PDB entry 8GIN | X-ray diffraction, 2.75 A resolution | chains C and J of the 6 polymer chains in the assembly

[Chain C]
Name: Cyclic GMP-AMP synthase
From: Mus musculus
Notes: EC 2.7.7.86; fragment: catalytic domain, residues 147-507
UniProtKB: Q8C6L5 (CGAS_MOUSE); residue numbers follow UniProt; this construct covers 147-507
Chain sequence (364 residues; numbered 144 to 507; the number before each row is that of its first residue):
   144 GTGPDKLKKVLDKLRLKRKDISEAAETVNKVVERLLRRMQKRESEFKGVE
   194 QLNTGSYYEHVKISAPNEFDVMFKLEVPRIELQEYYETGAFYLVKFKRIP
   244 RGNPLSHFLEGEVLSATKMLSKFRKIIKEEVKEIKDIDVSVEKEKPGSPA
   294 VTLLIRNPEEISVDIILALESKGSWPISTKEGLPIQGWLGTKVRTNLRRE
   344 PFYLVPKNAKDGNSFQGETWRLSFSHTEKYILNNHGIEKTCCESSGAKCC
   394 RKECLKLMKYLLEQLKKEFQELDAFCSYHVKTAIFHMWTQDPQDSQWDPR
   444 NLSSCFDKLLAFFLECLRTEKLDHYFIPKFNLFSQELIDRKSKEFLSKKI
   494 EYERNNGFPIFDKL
Disordered / not traced: 144-147, 240-246, 252-255, 507
Construct notes: expression tag (144-146)
Metal / ion sites: Mg2+: Ser199, Glu211, Asp213 (together with ATP); Mn2+: Glu211, Asp213, Asp307 (together with ATP); Zn2+: His378, Cys384, Cys385, Cys392
Small-molecule neighbours: ATP (adenosine-5'-triphosphate): Gly198, Ser199, Glu202, Lys205, Glu211, Asp213, Arg364, Ser368, Glu371, Lys402, Ser420, Tyr421, Lys424, His467
Swiss-Prot annotation at these positions:
  - region: Lys372 to Lys395 (DNA-binding)
  - motif: Leu154 to Leu159 (Nuclear export signal), Asp281 to Ser291 (Nuclear localization signal)
  - binding site (GTP): Thr197, Asp307, Arg364 to Glu371
  - binding site (ATP): Ser199, Glu371, Lys402, Ser420 to Lys424
  - binding site (Mg(2+)): Glu211, Asp213, Asp307
  - binding site (2',3'-cGAMP): Asp213, Gly290, Asp307, Lys350, Arg364 to Ser366
  - binding site (Zn(2+)): His378, Cys384, Cys385, Cys392
  - site: Arg241 (Arginine-anchor), Asp307, Ile308 (Cleavage)
  - modified residue: Lys156 (N6-lactoyllysine), Glu176 (PolyADP-ribosyl glutamic acid), Ser199 (Phosphoserine), Tyr201 (Phosphotyrosine), Glu272 (5-glutamyl polyglutamate), Ser291 (Phosphoserine), Glu302 (5-glutamyl glutamate), Lys372 (N6-acetyllysine), Lys382 (N6-acetyllysine), Lys402 (N6-acetyllysine), Ser420 (Phosphoserine), Lys491 (N6-methyllysine)
  - lipidation (S-palmitoyl cysteine): Cys392, Cys393, Cys459
  - cross-link (Glycyl lysine isopeptide (Lys-Gly)): Lys217 (interchain with G-Cter in SUMO), Lys271 (interchain with G-Cter in ubiquitin), Lys335 (interchain with G-Cter in SUMO), Lys372 (interchain with G-Cter in SUMO), Lys382 (interchain with G-Cter in SUMO), Lys399 (interchain with G-Cter in ubiquitin), Lys402 (interchain with G-Cter in ubiquitin), Lys409 (interchain with G-Cter in ubiquitin), Lys410 (interchain with G-Cter in ubiquitin), Lys464 (interchain with G-Cter in SUMO)
Reported in the primary citation:
  - mutagenesis - E211Q/D213N: abolished catalytic activity
  - specificity-determining residues: His467 (proposed by the authors, not directly observed)
  - mutagenesis - R364A (33-fold), H467A: decreased catalytic activity on ATP/GTP
  - mutagenesis - H467A (2-fold): increased catalytic activity on GTP/GTP
  - specificity-determining residues: Ile309, Arg364
  - mutagenesis - R364A (10-fold): decreased catalytic activity on GTP/GTP
  - mutagenesis - R364A (4-fold): increased catalytic activity on ATP/ATP

[Chain J]
Molecule: Palindromic DNA18
Sequence (18 nucleotides; row label = number of the first residue in the row):
     1 ATCTGTACATGTACAGAT

[Chain C / chain J interface]
Residue-residue contacts - 15 pairs, chain C then chain J:
  Lys151(C) - DT2(J)  phosphate contact
  Arg161(C) - DA7(J)  base contact
  Arg161(C) - DC8(J)  hydrogen bond to the base
  Arg161(C) - DA9(J)  sugar contact
  Ser165(C) - DA9(J)  phosphate contact
  Ser165(C) - DT10(J)  phosphate contact
  Ala168(C) - DT10(J)  phosphate contact
  Ala168(C) - DG11(J)  phosphate contact
  Asn172(C) - DG11(J)  hydrogen bond to the phosphate
  Asn196(C) - DT12(J)  hydrogen bond to the phosphate
  Tyr200(C) - DT10(J)  hydrogen bond to the phosphate
  Tyr200(C) - DG11(J)  hydrogen bond to the phosphate
  Tyr201(C) - DG11(J)  phosphate contact
  Tyr201(C) - DT12(J)  phosphate contact
  Lys372(C) - DT12(J)  salt bridge to the phosphate
Also at the interface, not in a pair above, chain C (10 interface residues in all): Ile164

[Overview]
The interface between chain C and chain J involves 10 residues on one side and 7 on the other; the contacts
include 5 hydrogen bonds and 1 salt bridge. Among the polar pairs are Arg161(C)-DC8(J), Asn172(C)-DG11(J) and
Asn196(C)-DT12(J). From the paper: R364A and H467A of chain C reduce catalytic activity on ATP/GTP;
specificity determinants His467(C), Ile309(C) and Arg364(C).
Here chain C is Cyclic GMP-AMP synthase (Mus musculus) and chain J is Palindromic DNA18. Entry 8GIN (Structure
of Ternary Complex of mouse cGAS with dsDNA and Bound ATP: with 10mM Mg2+ and ...) was determined by X-ray
diffraction together with 7UUX, 7UXW, 7UYQ, 7UYZ, 7UZR, 7V0W and 14 further entries from the same study.
